6OFC - chains A and D of the 4 polymer chains in the assembly; structure by X-ray diffraction, 3.14 A resolution.

== Chain A (and D) ==
Protein: Glutamine-dependent NAD(+) synthetase
Source organism: Mycobacterium tuberculosis CDC1551
Notes: EC 6.3.5.1; chain D of this document is another copy of the same molecule, construct and numbering; everything in this record applies to it too
Reference sequence: P9WJJ2 (NADE_MYCTO); residue numbers follow UniProt; this construct covers 1-679
Sequence (679 residues; numbered 1 to 679; the number before each row is that of its first residue):
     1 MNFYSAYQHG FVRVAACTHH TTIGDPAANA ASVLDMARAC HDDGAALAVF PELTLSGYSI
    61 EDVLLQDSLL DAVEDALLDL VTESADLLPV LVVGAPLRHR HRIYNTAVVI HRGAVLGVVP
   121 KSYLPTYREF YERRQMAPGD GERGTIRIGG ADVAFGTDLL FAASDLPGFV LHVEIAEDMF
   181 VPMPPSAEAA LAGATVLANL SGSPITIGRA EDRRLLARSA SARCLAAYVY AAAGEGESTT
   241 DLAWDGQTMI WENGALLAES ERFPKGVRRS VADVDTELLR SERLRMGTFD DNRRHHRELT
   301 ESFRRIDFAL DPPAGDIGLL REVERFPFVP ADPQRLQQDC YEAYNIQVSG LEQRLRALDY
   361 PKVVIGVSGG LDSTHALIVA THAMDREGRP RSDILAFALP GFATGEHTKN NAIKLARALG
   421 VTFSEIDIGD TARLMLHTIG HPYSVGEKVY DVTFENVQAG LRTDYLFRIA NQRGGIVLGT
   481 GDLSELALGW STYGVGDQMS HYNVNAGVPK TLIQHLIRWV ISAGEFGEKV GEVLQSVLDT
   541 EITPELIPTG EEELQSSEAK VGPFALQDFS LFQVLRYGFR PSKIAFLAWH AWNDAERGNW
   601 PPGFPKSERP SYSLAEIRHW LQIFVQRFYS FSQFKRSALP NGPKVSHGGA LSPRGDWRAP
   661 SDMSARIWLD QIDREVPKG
Unresolved in the structure: 442-451, 544-552 (chain D: 403-406, 544-557)
Differences from the reference sequence: engineered mutation A176 (Cys in P9WJJ2)
Small-molecule neighbours:
  - SFH (5'-O-[(pyridine-3-carbonyl)sulfamoyl]adenosine), molecule 1: R354, L358, A470, N471, G475, I476, H501
  - SFH, molecule 2: G366, V367, S368, S373, F397, A398, L399, P400, A459, R462, T480, E485, W490, S491, T492, D497
  - SFH, molecule 3: N456, S491, T492, Y493, R627, F631, F634, K635, S661
UniProt features mapped onto this chain:
  - active site: E52 (Proton acceptor), K121 (For glutaminase activity)
  - binding site (L-glutamine): Y127, S203, R209
  - binding site (ATP): G366 to S373, T480
  - binding site (deamido-NAD(+)): N456, E485, W490 to Y493, K635
What the authors report for this chain:
  - catalytic residues: E52, K121 (citing earlier work)
  - binding site for SFH: E552, F634
  - binding site for pyrophosphate: E541
  - contacts within the chain: Y127-E177, Y58-E132 (hydrogen bond), K121-E132
  - catalytic residues: E132
  - binding site for glutamine: Y127, F130, F180

== How chain A and chain D interact ==
Residue-residue contacts - 76 pairs, chain A then chain D:
  Q353(A) with D662(D), hydrogen bond
  R354(A) with S661(D)
  A357(A) with D662(D)
  I426(A) with T438(D)
  T431(A) with L434(D)
  L434(A) with D430(D); T431(D); L434(D), hydrophobic
  M435(A) with Y465(D)
  T438(A) with I426(D); Y465(D), hydrogen bond
  I439(A) with Y465(D), hydrophobic; Q472(D), hydrogen bond (backbone-side chain); R473(D)
  G440(A) with Q472(D), hydrogen bond (backbone-side chain)
  N456(A) with R468(D), hydrogen bond (backbone-side chain); N471(D), hydrogen bond
  V457(A) with R468(D)
  G460(A) with D464(D); R468(D)
  T463(A) with V495(D)
  D464(A) with M435(D); G460(D); L461(D); D464(D); V495(D)
  Y465(A) with M435(D); T438(D), hydrogen bond; I439(D), hydrophobic
  F467(A) with Y493(D); V495(D), hydrophobic
  R468(A) with T453(D); N456(D), hydrogen bond (side chain-backbone); V457(D); T492(D); V495(D), hydrogen bond (side chain-backbone)
  I469(A) with I439(D), hydrophobic
  N471(A) with T453(D); N456(D)
  Q472(A) with I439(D); H441(D); T453(D)
  T492(A) with R468(D)
  Y493(A) with M499(D), hydrogen bond; S500(D), hydrogen bond (side chain-backbone); H501(D); P640(D)
  G494(A) with M499(D)
  V495(A) with T463(D); D464(D); F467(D), hydrophobic; R468(D), hydrogen bond (backbone-side chain)
  M499(A) with Y493(D), hydrogen bond; G494(D); M499(D), hydrophobic
  S500(A) with Y493(D), hydrogen bond (backbone-side chain)
  H501(A) with Y493(D)
  S637(A) with N641(D), hydrogen bond; R654(D), hydrogen bond (backbone-side chain)
  A638(A) with A638(D); L639(D)
  L639(A) with A638(D)
  P640(A) with Y493(D); A638(D)
  N641(A) with S637(D), hydrogen bond; S661(D), hydrogen bond
  P653(A) with R654(D)
  R654(A) with S637(D), hydrogen bond (side chain-backbone); P653(D); R658(D), hydrogen bond (backbone-side chain)
  R658(A) with R654(D), hydrogen bond (side chain-backbone); R658(D)
  S661(A) with R354(D); N641(D), hydrogen bond
  D662(A) with Q353(D), hydrogen bond; A357(D)
Also at the interface, not in a pair above, chain A (44 interface residues in all): D430, H441, T453, L461, F634, G655
Also at the interface, not in a pair above, chain D (45 interface residues in all): G440, V452, I469, F634

== In short ==
44 residues of chain A and 45 residues of chain D are in contact, with 23 hydrogen bonds. Polar contacts
include Q353(A)-D662(D), T438(A)-Y465(D) and I439(A)-Q472(D). Bound to chain A: 3 copies of compound SFH. From
the paper: catalytic residues E52(A), K121(A) and E132(A); a binding site for glutamine at Y127(A), F130(A)
and F180(A).
Both chains are Glutamine-dependent NAD(+) synthetase (Mycobacterium tuberculosis CDC1551). Entry 6OFC
(Crystal structure of M. tuberculosis glutamine-dependent NAD+ synthetase complexed with Sulfonamide
derivative 1, pyrophosphate, and glutamine) was determined by X-ray diffraction.
